Entry 6KQF (X-ray diffraction, 2.45 A resolution); this record covers chains A and B of the 9 polymer chains in the assembly.

[Chain A (and B)]
Molecule: DNA-directed RNA polymerase subunit alpha
Organism: Thermus thermophilus (strain HB8 / ATCC 27634 / DSM 579)
Notes: EC 2.7.7.6; chain B of this document is another copy of the same molecule, construct and numbering; everything in this record applies to it too
UniProt: Q5SHR6 (RPOA_THET8); residues 1-315 here = UniProt positions 1-315
Amino-acid sequence (315 residues; numbered 1 to 315; the number before each row is that of its first residue):
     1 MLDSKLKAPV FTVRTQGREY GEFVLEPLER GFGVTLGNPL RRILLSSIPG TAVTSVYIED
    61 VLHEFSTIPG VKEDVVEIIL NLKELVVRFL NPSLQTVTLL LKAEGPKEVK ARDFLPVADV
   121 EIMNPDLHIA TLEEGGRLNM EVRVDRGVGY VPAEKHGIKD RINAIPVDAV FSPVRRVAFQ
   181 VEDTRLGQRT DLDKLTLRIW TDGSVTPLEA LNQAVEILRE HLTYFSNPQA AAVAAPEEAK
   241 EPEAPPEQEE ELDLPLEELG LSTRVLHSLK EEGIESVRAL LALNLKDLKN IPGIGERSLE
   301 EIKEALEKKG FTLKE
Unresolved in the structure: 1-3, 235-315 (chain B: 1-5, 229-315)

[Chain A / chain B interface]
Contacting residue pairs (57; chain A residue first):
  Ala8(A) with Tyr224(B), hydrophobic
  Pro9(A) with Tyr224(B)
  Phe11(A) with Tyr224(B); Phe225(B), hydrophobic; Ser226(B); Pro228(B)
  Leu25(A) with Tyr224(B); Phe225(B), hydrophobic
  Gly31(A) with Arg42(B), hydrogen bond (backbone-side chain)
  Phe32(A) with Ser47(B); Ile217(B), hydrophobic; His221(B)
  Val34(A) with Arg42(B)
  Thr35(A) with Pro39(B); Arg42(B), hydrogen bond; Ile43(B)
  Leu36(A) with Leu218(B), hydrophobic; His221(B)
  Pro39(A) with Thr35(B); Pro39(B), hydrophobic
  Leu40(A) with Phe225(B), hydrophobic
  Arg42(A) with Gly31(B), hydrogen bond (side chain-backbone); Val34(B); Thr35(B), hydrogen bond
  Ile43(A) with Phe32(B), hydrophobic
  Ser47(A) with Phe32(B)
  Leu211(A) with Phe225(B), hydrophobic
  Val215(A) with Leu222(B)
  Ile217(A) with Phe32(B), hydrophobic
  Leu218(A) with Leu36(B), hydrophobic; Leu222(B), hydrophobic
  Arg219(A) with Leu222(B)
  His221(A) with Leu28(B); Phe32(B); Leu36(B)
  Leu222(A) with Val215(B); Leu218(B), hydrophobic; Arg219(B); Leu222(B), hydrophobic
  Tyr224(A) with Pro9(B), hydrophobic; Phe11(B); Leu25(B)
  Phe225(A) with Phe11(B); Leu25(B), hydrophobic; Leu40(B), hydrophobic; Leu211(B), hydrophobic
  Asn227(A) with Phe11(B)
  Pro228(A) with Phe11(B); Val13(B), hydrophobic
  Gln229(A) with Phe11(B), hydrogen bond (backbone-backbone); Thr12(B); Val13(B), hydrogen bond (backbone-backbone)
  Ala230(A) with Val13(B)
  Ala231(A) with Thr12(B); Val13(B), hydrogen bond (backbone-backbone); Arg14(B)
  Val233(A) with Arg14(B)
Other interface residues (no listed pair), chain A (33 interface residues in all): Val13, Leu28, Leu197, Asn212
Other interface residues (no listed pair), chain B (31 interface residues in all): Ala8, Asn212, Asn227

[Overview]
Chain A and chain B form an interface of 33 and 31 residues respectively; the contacts include 7 hydrogen
bonds. Polar contacts include Gly31(A)-Arg42(B), Thr35(A)-Arg42(B) and Gln229(A)-Phe11(B).
Both chains are DNA-directed RNA polymerase subunit alpha (Thermus thermophilus (strain HB8 / ATCC 27634 / DSM
579)). Entry 6KQF (Thermus thermophilus initial transcription complex comprising sigma A and 5'-OH RNA of 5
nt) was determined by X-ray diffraction, deposited together with 6KQD, 6KQE, 6KQG, 6KQH, 6KQL, 6KQM and 6
further entries.
